Entry 3GZU (electron microscopy, 3.80 A resolution); this record covers chains B and L of the 15 polymer chains in the assembly.

== Chain B ==
Molecule: Inner capsid protein VP2
Organism: Rotavirus A
Notes: fragment: vp2
UniProtKB: B2BMF8 (B2BMF8_9REOV); residue numbers follow UniProt; this construct covers 81-880
Sequence (800 residues; numbered 81 to 880; the number before each row is that of its first residue):
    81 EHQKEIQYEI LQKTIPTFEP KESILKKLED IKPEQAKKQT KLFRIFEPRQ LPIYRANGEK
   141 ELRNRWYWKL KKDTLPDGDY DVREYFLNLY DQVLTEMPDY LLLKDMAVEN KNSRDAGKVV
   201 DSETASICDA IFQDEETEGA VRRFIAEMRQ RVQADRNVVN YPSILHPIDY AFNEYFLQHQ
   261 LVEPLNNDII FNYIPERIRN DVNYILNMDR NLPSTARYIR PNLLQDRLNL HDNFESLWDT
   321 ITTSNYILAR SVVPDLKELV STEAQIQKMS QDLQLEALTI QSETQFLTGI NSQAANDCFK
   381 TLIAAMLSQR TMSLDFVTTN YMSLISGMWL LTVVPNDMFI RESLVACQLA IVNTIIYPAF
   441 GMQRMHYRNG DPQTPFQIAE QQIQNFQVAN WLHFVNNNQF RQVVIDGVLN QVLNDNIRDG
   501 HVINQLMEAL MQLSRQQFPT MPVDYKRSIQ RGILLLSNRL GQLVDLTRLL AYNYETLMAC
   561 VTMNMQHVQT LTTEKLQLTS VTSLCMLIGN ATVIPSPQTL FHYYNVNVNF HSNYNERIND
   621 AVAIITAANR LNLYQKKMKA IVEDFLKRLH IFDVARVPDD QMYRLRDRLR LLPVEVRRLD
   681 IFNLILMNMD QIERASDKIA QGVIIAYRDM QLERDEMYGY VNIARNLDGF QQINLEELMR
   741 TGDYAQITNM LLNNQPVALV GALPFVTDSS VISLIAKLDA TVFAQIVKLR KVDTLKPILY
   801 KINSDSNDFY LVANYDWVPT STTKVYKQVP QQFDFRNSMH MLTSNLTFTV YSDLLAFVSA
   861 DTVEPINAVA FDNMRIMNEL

== Chain L ==
Molecule: Intermediate capsid protein VP6
Organism: Rhesus Rotavirus
Notes: fragment: vp6
UniProtKB: P04509 (VP6_ROTRF); residue numbers follow UniProt; this construct covers 1-397
Sequence (397 residues; each row starts with the number of its first residue):
     1 MDVLYSLSKT LKDARDKIVE GTLYSNVSDL IQQFNQMIIT MNGNEFQTGG IGNLPIRNWN
    61 FDFGLLGTTL LNLDANYVET ARNTIDYFVD FVDNVCMDEM VRESQRNGIA PQSDSLIKLS
   121 GIKFKRINFD NSSEYIENWN LQNRRQRTGF TFHKPNIFPY SASFTLNRSQ PAHDNLMGTM
   181 WLNAGSEIQV AGFDYSCAIN APANTQQFEH IVQLRRVLTT ATITLLPDAE RFSFPRVITS
   241 ADGATTWYFN PVILRPNNVE IEFLLNGQII NTYQARFGTI IARNFDTIRL SFQLMRPPNM
   301 TPAVAALFPN AQPFEHHATV GLTLRIESAV CESVLADASE TMLANVTSVR QEYAIPVGPV
   361 FPPGMNWTDL ITNYSPSRED NLQRVFTVAS IRSMLVK

== How chain B and chain L interact ==
Pairs across the interface (10; chain B residue first):
  Asn629(B) - Thr69(L)
  Arg630(B) - Leu71(L)
  Arg630(B) - Asn72(L)
  Arg670(B) - Thr68(L)  hydrogen bond (backbone-side chain)
  Arg670(B) - Thr69(L)
  Leu671(B) - Gln32(L)  hydrogen bond (backbone-side chain)
  Leu671(B) - Leu65(L)  hydrophobic
  Leu671(B) - Thr68(L)
  Leu672(B) - Gln32(L)
  Pro673(B) - Gln32(L)
Also at the interface, not in a pair above, chain B (9 interface residues in all): Thr626, Phe682, Leu686
Also at the interface, not in a pair above, chain L (8 interface residues in all): Leu66, Leu70

== In short ==
9 residues of chain B face 8 of chain L across their interface, with 2 hydrogen bonds. Polar contacts include
Arg670(B)-Thr68(L) and Leu671(B)-Gln32(L).
Here chain B is Inner capsid protein VP2 (Rotavirus A) and chain L is Intermediate capsid protein VP6 (Rhesus
Rotavirus). Entry 3GZU (VP7 recoated rotavirus DLP) was determined by electron microscopy together with 3GZT
from the same study.
